1ETS - chains L and H; structure by X-ray diffraction, 2.30 A resolution.

# Chain L
Molecule: Epsilon-thrombin
Source organism: Bos taurus
Notes: EC 3.4.21.5
Reference sequence: P00735 (THRB_BOVIN); the construct lacks a stretch of the UniProt sequence, so the offset changes along the chain: -12 to 0 = UniProt 318-330; 1-14 = UniProt 339-352
Sequence (49 residues; row label = number of the first residue in the row; a row labelled like 14A-14M holds insertion residues (14A, then the next letters in order); numbers below 1 keep their minus sign (Thr-12 is residue -12)):
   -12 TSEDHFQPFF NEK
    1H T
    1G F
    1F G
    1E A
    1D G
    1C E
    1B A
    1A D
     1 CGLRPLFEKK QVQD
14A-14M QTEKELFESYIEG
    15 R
Not modelled in the structure: -12 to 0
UniProt features mapped onto this chain:
  - site: Arg15 (Cleavage)

# Chain H
Molecule: Epsilon-thrombin
Source organism: Bos taurus
Notes: EC 3.4.21.5
Reference sequence: P00735 (THRB_BOVIN); the construct lacks a stretch of the UniProt sequence and is renumbered around it, so the offset changes along the chain: 16-36 = UniProt 367-387; 37-60 = UniProt 389-412; 61-77 = UniProt 422-438; 78-97 = UniProt 440-459; 6 more segments
Sequence (259 residues; each row starts with the number of its first residue; note: 1 number in that range is skipped by the numbering (no residue carries it; nothing is unmodelled there); a row labelled like 60A-60I holds insertion residues (60A, then the next letters in order)):
    16 IVEGQDAEVG LSPWQVMLFR K
   36A S
    37 PQELLCGASL ISDRWVLTAA HCLL
60A-60I YPPWDKNFT
    61 VDDLLVRIGK HSRTRYE
   77A R
    78 KVEKISMLDK IYIHPRYNWK
   97A E
    98 NLDRDIALLK LKRPIELSDY IHPVCLPDKQ TA
129A-129C AKL
   130 LHAGFKGRVT GWGNRRETWT
149A-149E TSVAE
   150 VQPSVLQVVN LPLVERPVCK ASTRIRITDN MFCAG
  184A Y
   185 KP
186A-186D GEGK
   187 RGDACEGDSG GPFVMKSP
204A-204B YN
   205 NRWYQMGIVS WGE
   219 GC
  221A D
   221 RDGKYGFYTH VFRLKKWIQK VIDRLGS
Cystine bridges: Cys42-Cys58, Cys168-Cys182, Cys191-Cys220
Small-molecule neighbours: MID (1-[N-(naphthalen-2-ylsulfonyl)glycyl-4-carbamimidoyl-D-phenylalanyl]piperidine): His57, Tyr60A, Trp60D, Trp96, Glu97A, Asn98, Leu99, Ile174, Asp189, Ala190, Cys191, Glu192, Ser195, Val213, Ser214, Trp215, Gly216, Glu217, Gly219, Cys220, Gly226, Phe227
UniProt features mapped onto this chain:
  - region: Ala183 to Val200 (High affinity receptor-binding region which is also known as the TP508 peptide)
  - active site (Charge relay system): His57, Asp102, Ser195
  - glycosylation: Asn60G (N-linked (GlcNAc...) asparagine)

# How chain L and chain H interact
Pairs across the interface (60; chain L residue first):
  Cys1(L) - Pro120(H)
  Cys1(L) - Val121(H)
  Cys1(L) - Cys122(H)  disulfide
  Cys1(L) - Arg206(H)
  Asp1A(L) - Arg206(H)  salt bridge
  Glu1C(L) - Ile47(H)
  Glu1C(L) - Ser48(H)
  Gly1D(L) - Arg50(H)
  Ala1E(L) - Asp49(H)
  Ala1E(L) - Arg50(H)  hydrogen bond (backbone-side chain)
  Gly2(L) - Pro120(H)  hydrogen bond (backbone-backbone)
  Gly2(L) - Cys122(H)
  Gly2(L) - Arg206(H)
  Gly2(L) - Trp207(H)  hydrogen bond (backbone-backbone)
  Leu3(L) - His119(H)  hydrogen bond (backbone-side chain)
  Leu3(L) - Asn204B(H)
  Leu3(L) - Asn205(H)
  Leu3(L) - Arg206(H)
  Arg4(L) - Leu26(H)  hydrogen bond (side chain-backbone)
  Arg4(L) - Pro28(H)
  Arg4(L) - Trp29(H)
  Arg4(L) - Arg137(H)
  Arg4(L) - Trp207(H)
  Pro5(L) - Asp116(H)
  Pro5(L) - His119(H)
  Leu6(L) - Asp116(H)
  Leu6(L) - Tyr117(H)  hydrophobic
  Phe7(L) - Glu23(H)
  Phe7(L) - Val24(H)
  Phe7(L) - Gly25(H)
  Phe7(L) - Leu26(H)  hydrophobic
  Glu8(L) - Lys202(H)
  Glu8(L) - Asn205(H)  hydrogen bond
  Glu8(L) - Trp207(H)  hydrogen bond
  Lys9(L) - His119(H)  hydrogen bond
  Asp14(L) - Glu23(H)
  Asp14(L) - Leu26(H)
  Asp14(L) - Arg137(H)  salt bridge
  Gln14A(L) - Gln20(H)  hydrogen bond
  Gln14A(L) - Glu23(H)  hydrogen bond (backbone-side chain)
  Thr14B(L) - Gln20(H)
  Thr14B(L) - Arg137(H)  hydrogen bond
  Thr14B(L) - Asn159(H)
  Glu14C(L) - Arg137(H)
  Glu14C(L) - Lys202(H)  salt bridge
  Glu14E(L) - Asn159(H)
  Leu14F(L) - Lys135(H)
  Leu14F(L) - Asn159(H)
  Phe14G(L) - Lys202(H)
  Phe14G(L) - Pro204(H)  hydrophobic
  Ser14I(L) - Gly133(H)
  Ser14I(L) - Phe134(H)
  Ser14I(L) - Lys135(H)  hydrogen bond (side chain-backbone)
  Tyr14J(L) - Phe134(H)
  Tyr14J(L) - Lys135(H)
  Tyr14J(L) - Met201(H)
  Tyr14J(L) - Lys202(H)  hydrogen bond (side chain-backbone)
  Gly14M(L) - Phe134(H)
  Arg15(L) - His131(H)  hydrogen bond (backbone-side chain)
  Arg15(L) - Phe134(H)
Also at the interface, not in a pair above, chain H (35 interface residues in all): Asp21, Ser115, Leu129C, Gly136, Val157
Inter-chain disulfides: Cys1(L)-Cys122(H)

# Summary
Chain L and chain H form an interface of 24 and 35 residues respectively; the contacts include 1 disulfide
bond, 14 hydrogen bonds and 3 salt bridges. Among the polar pairs are Asp1A(L)-Arg206(H), Asp14(L)-Arg137(H)
and Glu14C(L)-Lys202(H). Ligands of chain H: compound MID.
Chain L is Epsilon-thrombin and chain H is Epsilon-thrombin, both from Bos taurus; the structure, Refined 2.3
angstroms X-ray crystal structure of bovine thrombin complexes formed with the benzamidine and arginine-based
..., was determined by X-ray diffraction (same publication as 1ETR and 1ETT).
